Entry 3NER (X-ray diffraction, 1.45 A resolution); this record covers chains A and B.

== Chain A (and B) ==
Protein: Cytochrome b5 type B
From: Homo sapiens
Notes: fragment: n-terminal heme-binding domain; chain B of this document is another copy of the same molecule, construct and numbering; everything in this record applies to it too
UniProtKB: O43169 (CYB5B_HUMAN); residues -4 to 87 here correspond to UniProt positions 12-103 (UniProt number = residue number + 16)
Chain sequence (92 residues; numbered -4 to 87; the number before each row is that of its first residue; numbers below 1 keep their minus sign (Lys-4 is residue -4)):
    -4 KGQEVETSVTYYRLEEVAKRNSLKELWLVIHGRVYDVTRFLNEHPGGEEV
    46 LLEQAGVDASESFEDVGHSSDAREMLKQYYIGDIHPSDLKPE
Unresolved in the structure: -4, 87 (chain B: 87)
Metal / ion sites: heme Fe: His39, His63
Residues lining bound ligands: heme (HEM): Leu23, Ile25, Val32, Phe35, His39, Pro40, Gly41, Val45, Leu46, Gln49, Ala54, Ser57, Phe58, Val61, Gly62, His63, Ser64, Ala67, Met70, Leu71, Tyr74
What the authors report for this chain:
  - contacts within the chain: Leu18-Leu47 (hydrophobic contact), Leu18-Leu36 (hydrophobic contact), Leu21-Leu47 (hydrophobic contact), Leu21-Ala50 (hydrophobic contact), Leu21-Leu23 (hydrophobic contact), Leu21-Leu36 (hydrophobic contact), Trp22-Gly51 (water-mediated contact), Val24-Val52 (water-mediated contact), Val24-Ala54, Ala54-Phe58, Phe58-His63 (pi stacking)
  - conformationally variable residues: Ala50, Gly51 to Asp53
  - binding site for heme: Ala54, Phe58
  - heme coordination: His63
  - conformationally variable residues (side-chain flip): Leu21 (from molecular simulation)

== How chain A and chain B interact ==
Pairs across the interface (6; chain A residue first):
  Glu44(A) - Arg68(B)
  Glu48(A) - Ser65(B)  hydrogen bond
  Glu48(A) - Arg68(B)  salt bridge
  Asp60(A) - Arg28(B)  hydrogen bond (backbone-side chain)
  Asp60(A) - Lys72(B)  salt bridge
  Val61(A) - Arg28(B)  hydrogen bond (backbone-side chain)
Other interface residues (no listed pair), chain A (7 interface residues in all): Val45, Ser57, Gly62

== In short ==
7 residues of chain A and 4 residues of chain B are in contact, with 3 hydrogen bonds and 2 salt bridges.
Polar contacts include Glu48(A)-Arg68(B), Asp60(A)-Lys72(B) and Glu48(A)-Ser65(B). Chain A binds heme.
His39(A) and His63(A) form the heme Fe site. From the paper: a binding site for heme at Ala54(A) and Phe58(A);
heme coordination by His63(A).
Both chains are Cytochrome b5 type B (Homo sapiens). Entry 3NER (Structure of Human Type B Cytochrome b5) was
determined by X-ray diffraction (same publication as 3MUS).
